3HT2 - chains A and C; structure by X-ray diffraction, 2.00 A resolution.

Chain A (and C):
Molecule: RemF protein
Source organism: Streptomyces resistomycificus
Notes: chain C of this document is another copy of the same molecule, construct and numbering; everything in this record applies to it too
UniProt: Q70DX5 (Q70DX5_9ACTO); residues 1-143 here = UniProt positions 1-143
Chain sequence (145 residues; each row starts with the number of its first residue; numbers below 1 keep their minus sign (Ser-1 is residue -1)):
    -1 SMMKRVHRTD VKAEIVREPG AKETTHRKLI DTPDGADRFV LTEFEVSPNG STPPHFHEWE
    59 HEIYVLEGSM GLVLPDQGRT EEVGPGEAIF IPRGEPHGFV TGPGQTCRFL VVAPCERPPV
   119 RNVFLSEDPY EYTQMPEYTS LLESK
Unresolved in the structure: 142-143
Modified residues: Mse0, Mse1, Mse68, Mse133 (selenomethionine; parent Met)
Differences from the reference sequence: expression tag (-1 to 0)
Bound ions: Zn2+: His53, His55, His59, His95
Reported in the primary citation:
  - Zn2+ coordination: His53, His55, His59, His95
  - self-association interface (contacts with another copy of this molecule): Lys2 to Asp8, Ala34 to Glu43, Glu58 to Gly66, Leu72 to His95, Leu108 to Pro116

How chain A and chain C interact:
Residue-residue contacts (100; chain A residue first):
  Ser-1(A) - Phe88(C)
  Ser-1(A) - Pro90(C)
  Mse0(A) - Phe88(C)
  Mse0(A) - Pro90(C)
  Mse1(A) - Leu72(C)  hydrophobic
  Mse1(A) - Arg77(C)
  Mse1(A) - Glu79(C)
  Mse1(A) - Phe88(C)
  Mse1(A) - Pro90(C)
  Lys2(A) - Ala86(C)
  Lys2(A) - Ile87(C)
  Lys2(A) - Phe88(C)  hydrogen bond (backbone-backbone)
  Arg3(A) - Glu79(C)  salt bridge
  Arg3(A) - Glu80(C)  hydrogen bond (side chain-backbone)
  Arg3(A) - Val81(C)
  Arg3(A) - Glu85(C)  salt bridge
  Arg3(A) - Ala86(C)
  Arg3(A) - Ile87(C)
  Val4(A) - Gly84(C)
  Val4(A) - Glu85(C)
  Val4(A) - Ala86(C)  hydrogen bond (backbone-backbone)
  His5(A) - Pro83(C)  hydrogen bond (side chain-backbone)
  His5(A) - Gly84(C)
  His5(A) - Glu85(C)
  Arg6(A) - Tyr62(C)
  Arg6(A) - Gly84(C)  hydrogen bond (backbone-backbone)
  Leu27(A) - Tyr62(C)  hydrophobic
  Leu27(A) - Ala86(C)  hydrophobic
  Ile28(A) - Glu60(C)
  Ile28(A) - Ala86(C)  hydrophobic
  Ile28(A) - Ile87(C)
  Asp32(A) - Phe88(C)
  Gly33(A) - Phe88(C)
  Ala34(A) - Glu60(C)
  Ala34(A) - Phe88(C)
  Asp35(A) - Glu58(C)
  Asp35(A) - Arg91(C)  salt bridge
  Arg36(A) - Glu58(C)  salt bridge
  Arg36(A) - Arg91(C)
  Arg36(A) - Pro112(C)
  Phe37(A) - Phe37(C)  hydrophobic
  Phe37(A) - Glu58(C)
  Phe37(A) - Glu60(C)
  Phe37(A) - Val110(C)  hydrophobic
  Phe37(A) - Ala111(C)
  Phe37(A) - Pro112(C)
  Val38(A) - Glu60(C)
  Leu39(A) - Glu60(C)
  Glu41(A) - Tyr62(C)  hydrogen bond
  Glu58(A) - Asp35(C)
  Glu58(A) - Arg36(C)  salt bridge
  Glu58(A) - Phe37(C)
  Glu60(A) - Ile28(C)
  Glu60(A) - Ala34(C)
  Glu60(A) - Phe37(C)
  Glu60(A) - Val38(C)
  Glu60(A) - Leu39(C)
  Tyr62(A) - Arg6(C)
  Tyr62(A) - Leu27(C)  hydrophobic
  Tyr62(A) - Glu41(C)  hydrogen bond
  Tyr62(A) - Leu64(C)
  Tyr62(A) - Leu108(C)  hydrophobic
  Leu64(A) - Tyr62(C)
  Leu64(A) - Leu64(C)  hydrophobic
  Leu72(A) - Mse1(C)  hydrophobic
  Glu79(A) - Arg3(C)  salt bridge
  Glu80(A) - Arg3(C)  hydrogen bond (backbone-side chain)
  Val81(A) - Arg3(C)
  Pro83(A) - His5(C)  hydrogen bond (backbone-side chain)
  Gly84(A) - Val4(C)
  Gly84(A) - His5(C)
  Gly84(A) - Arg6(C)  hydrogen bond (backbone-backbone)
  Glu85(A) - Arg3(C)  salt bridge
  Glu85(A) - Val4(C)
  Glu85(A) - His5(C)
  Ala86(A) - Lys2(C)
  Ala86(A) - Arg3(C)
  Ala86(A) - Val4(C)  hydrogen bond (backbone-backbone)
  Ala86(A) - Leu27(C)  hydrophobic
  Ile87(A) - Lys2(C)
  Ile87(A) - Arg3(C)
  Ile87(A) - Ile28(C)
  Phe88(A) - Mse0(C)
  Phe88(A) - Mse1(C)
  Phe88(A) - Lys2(C)  hydrogen bond (backbone-backbone)
  Phe88(A) - Ile28(C)
  Phe88(A) - Asp32(C)
  Phe88(A) - Gly33(C)
  Phe88(A) - Ala34(C)
  Pro90(A) - Ser-1(C)
  Pro90(A) - Mse0(C)
  Pro90(A) - Mse1(C)
  Arg91(A) - Asp35(C)  salt bridge
  Arg91(A) - Arg36(C)
  Leu108(A) - Tyr62(C)  hydrophobic
  Leu108(A) - Leu108(C)  hydrophobic
  Val110(A) - Phe37(C)  hydrophobic
  Val110(A) - Val110(C)  hydrophobic
  Pro112(A) - Arg36(C)
  Pro112(A) - Phe37(C)
Other interface residues (no listed pair), chain A (45 interface residues in all): Glu56, Trp57, Ile61, Leu70, Arg77, Ile89, Ala111
Other interface residues (no listed pair), chain C (45 interface residues in all): Glu56, Trp57, Ile61, Leu70, Ile89

Overview:
The chain A/chain C interface involves 45 residues from each chain, with 12 hydrogen bonds and 8 salt bridges.
Among the polar pairs are Arg3(A)-Glu79(C), Arg3(A)-Glu85(C) and Asp35(A)-Arg91(C). The paper reports Zn2+
coordination by His53(A), His55(A) and His59(A) among others; a self-association interface involving Lys2(A),
Ala34(A) and Glu58(A) among others.
Chain A and chain C are both RemF protein (Streptomyces resistomycificus); the structure, Zink containing
polyketide cyclase RemF from Streptomyces resistomycificus, was determined by X-ray diffraction, deposited
together with 3HT1.
